PDB entry 4KWF | X-ray diffraction, 2.31 A resolution | chains A and C of the 4 polymer chains in the assembly

== Chain A (and C) ==
Protein: Aldehyde dehydrogenase, mitochondrial
From: Homo sapiens
Notes: EC 1.2.1.3; chain C of this document is another copy of the same molecule, construct and numbering; everything in this record applies to it too
Reference sequence: P05091 (ALDH2_HUMAN); residues 7-500 here correspond to UniProt positions 24-517 (UniProt number = residue number + 17)
Sequence (494 residues; row label = number of the first residue in the row):
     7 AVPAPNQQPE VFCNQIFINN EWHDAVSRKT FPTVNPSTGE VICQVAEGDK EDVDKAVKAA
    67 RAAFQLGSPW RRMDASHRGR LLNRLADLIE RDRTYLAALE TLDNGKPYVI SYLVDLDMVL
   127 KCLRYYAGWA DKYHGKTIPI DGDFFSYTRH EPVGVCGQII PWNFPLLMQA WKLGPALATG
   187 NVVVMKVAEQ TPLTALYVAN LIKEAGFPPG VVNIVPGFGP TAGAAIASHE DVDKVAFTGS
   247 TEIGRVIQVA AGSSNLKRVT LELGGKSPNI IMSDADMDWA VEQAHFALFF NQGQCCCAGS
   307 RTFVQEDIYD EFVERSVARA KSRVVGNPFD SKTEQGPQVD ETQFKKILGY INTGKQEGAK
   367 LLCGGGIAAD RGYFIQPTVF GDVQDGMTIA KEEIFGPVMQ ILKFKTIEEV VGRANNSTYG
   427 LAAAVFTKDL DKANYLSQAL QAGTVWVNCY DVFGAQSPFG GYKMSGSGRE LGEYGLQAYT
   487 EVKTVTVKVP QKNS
Ion coordination: Na+ near Val345 (its only coordinating residue here)
Residues lining bound ligands:
  - 1-benzyl-1H-indole-2,3-dione (3AK): Met124, Phe170, Leu173, Met174, Trp177, Thr244, Glu268, Phe296, Cys301, Cys302, Cys303, Ala304, Leu427, Asp457, Phe459, Phe465, Glu476
  - guanidine (GAI): Phe70, Glu157, Pro158, Val159, Gly160
UniProt features mapped onto this chain:
  - active site: Glu268 (Proton acceptor), Cys302 (Nucleophile)
  - binding site (NAD(+)): Gly245 to Gly250
  - site: Asn169 (Transition state stabilizer)
  - modified residue (N6-acetyllysine): Lys35, Lys56, Lys61, Lys142, Lys351, Lys366, Lys409, Lys411, Lys434
From the paper describing this entry:
  - binding site for 1-benzyl-1H-indole-2,3-dione: Met124, Phe170, Phe296, Cys301, Cys303, Phe459, Phe465
  - catalytic residues: Cys302 (citing earlier work)
  - conformationally variable residues (side-chain flip): Phe465

== Chain A / chain C interface ==
Pairs across the interface (26; chain A residue first):
  Arg86(A) with Arg130(C)
  Arg130(A) with Arg86(C)
  Tyr131(A) with Asp137(C); Lys138(C), hydrogen bond (backbone-side chain)
  Gly134(A) with Lys138(C)
  Trp135(A) with Lys138(C)
  Asp137(A) with Tyr131(C); Gln462(C)
  Lys138(A) with Tyr131(C), hydrogen bond (side chain-backbone); Gly134(C); Trp135(C)
  His140(A) with Glu479(C), salt bridge
  Asp437(A) with Lys494(C); Pro496(C)
  Asn440(A) with Val495(C)
  Gln444(A) with Gln497(C), hydrogen bond (side chain-backbone); Lys498(C); Asn499(C), hydrogen bond (side chain-backbone)
  Gln462(A) with Ser82(C); Asp137(C)
  Glu479(A) with His140(C), salt bridge
  Val493(A) with Asn440(C)
  Pro496(A) with Asp437(C)
  Gln497(A) with Gln444(C), hydrogen bond (backbone-side chain)
  Lys498(A) with Gln444(C)
  Asn499(A) with Gln444(C), hydrogen bond (backbone-side chain)
Interface residues without a listed pair, chain A (23 interface residues in all): Ser82, Glu96, Leu436, Tyr441, Val495
Interface residues without a listed pair, chain C (25 interface residues in all): Glu96, Phe151, Leu436, Tyr441, Val493

== Summary ==
23 residues of chain A face 25 of chain C across their interface; the contacts include 6 hydrogen bonds and 2
salt bridges. Polar contacts include His140(A)-Glu479(C), Tyr131(A)-Lys138(C) and Gln444(A)-Gln497(C). Chain A
binds 1-benzyl-1H-indole-2,3-dione and guanidine. The paper reports the catalytic residue Cys302(A); a binding
site for 1-benzyl-1H-indole-2,3-dione at Met124(A), Phe170(A) and Phe296(A) among others.
Chain A and chain C are both Aldehyde dehydrogenase, mitochondrial (Homo sapiens); the structure, Crystal
Structure Analysis of ALDH2+ALDiB33, was determined by X-ray diffraction together with 4L1O and 4KWG from the
same study.
